1S8G - chain A; structure by X-ray diffraction, 2.30 A resolution.

== Chain A ==
Name: Phospholipase A2 homolog
Organism: Agkistrodon contortrix laticinctus
Notes: EC 3.1.1.4
UniProtKB: P49121 (PA2M_AGKCL); residues 1-121 here correspond to UniProt positions 17-137 (UniProt number = residue number + 16)
Sequence (121 residues; numbered 1 to 133; 12 numbers in that range are skipped by the numbering (no residue carries them; nothing is unmodelled there); the number before each row is that of its first residue):
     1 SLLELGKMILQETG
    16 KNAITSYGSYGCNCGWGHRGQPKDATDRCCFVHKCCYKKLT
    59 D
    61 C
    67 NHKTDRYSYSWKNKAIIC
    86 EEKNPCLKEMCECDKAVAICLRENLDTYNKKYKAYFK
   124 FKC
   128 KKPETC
Disulfides: Cys-27/Cys-126, Cys-29/Cys-45, Cys-44/Cys-105, Cys-50/Cys-133, Cys-51/Cys-98, Cys-61/Cys-91, Cys-84/Cys-96

== Overview ==
Chain A is Phospholipase A2 homolog (Agkistrodon contortrix laticinctus); the structure, Crystal structure of
Lys49-Phospholipase A2 from Agkistrodon contortrix laticinctus, fatty acid bound form, was determined by X-ray
diffraction, deposited together with 1S8H and 1S8I.
